Entry 2NYM (X-ray diffraction, 3.60 A resolution); this record covers chains A and B of the 4 polymer chains in the assembly.

== Chain A ==
Name: Protein phosphatase 2
Organism: Homo sapiens
Reference sequence: Q96DH3 (Q96DH3_HUMAN); residue numbers follow UniProt; this construct covers 8-589
Sequence (582 residues; each row starts with the number of its first residue):
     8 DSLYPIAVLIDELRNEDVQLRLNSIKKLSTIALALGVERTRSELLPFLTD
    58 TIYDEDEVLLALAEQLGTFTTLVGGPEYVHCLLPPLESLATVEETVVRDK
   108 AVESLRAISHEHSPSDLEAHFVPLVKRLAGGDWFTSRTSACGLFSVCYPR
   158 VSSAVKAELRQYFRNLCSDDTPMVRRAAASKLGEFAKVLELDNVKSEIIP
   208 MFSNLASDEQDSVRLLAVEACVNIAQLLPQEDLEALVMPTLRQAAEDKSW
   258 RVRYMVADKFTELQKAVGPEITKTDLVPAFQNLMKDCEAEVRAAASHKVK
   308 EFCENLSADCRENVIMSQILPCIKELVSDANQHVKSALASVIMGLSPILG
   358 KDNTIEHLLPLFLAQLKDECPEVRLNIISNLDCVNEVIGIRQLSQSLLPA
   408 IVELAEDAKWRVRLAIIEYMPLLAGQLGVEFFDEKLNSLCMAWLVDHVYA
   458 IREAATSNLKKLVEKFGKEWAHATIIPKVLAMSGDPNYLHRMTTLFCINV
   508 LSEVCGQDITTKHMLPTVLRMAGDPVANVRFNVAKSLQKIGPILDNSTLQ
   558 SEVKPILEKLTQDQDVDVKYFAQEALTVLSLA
Modified positions: Mse180, Mse208, Mse245, Mse262, Mse291, Mse323, Mse350, Mse427, Mse448, Mse489, Mse499, Mse521, Mse528 (selenomethionine; parent Met)
From the paper describing this entry:
  - disease-associated variants - E64D, E64G: decreased binding to Serine/threonine-protein phosphatase 2A 56 kDa regulatory subunit gamma isoform (chain B) (citing earlier work)
  - mutagenesis - P53S, L89P, K331E: unchanged binding to Serine/threonine-protein phosphatase 2A 56 kDa regulatory subunit gamma isoform (chain B)
  - mutagenesis - P53S, K331E, Y456A, Y495A, V533A: unchanged binding to Serine/threonine-protein phosphatase 2A catalytic subunit alpha isoform

== Chain B ==
Name: Serine/threonine-protein phosphatase 2A 56 kDa regulatory subunit gamma isoform
Organism: Homo sapiens
Reference sequence: Q13362 (2A5G_HUMAN); residues 28-415 here correspond to UniProt positions 38-425 (UniProt number = residue number + 10)
Sequence (388 residues; row label = number of the first residue in the row):
    28 QEKLFIQKLRQCCVLFDFVSDPLSDLKWKEVKRAALSEMVEYITHNRNVI
    78 TEPIYPEVVHMFAVNMFRTLPPSSNPTGAEFDPEEDEPTLEAAWPHLQLV
   128 YEFFLRFLESPDFQPNIAKKYIDQKFVLQLLELFDSEDPRERDFLKTTLH
   178 RIYGKFLGLRAYIRKQINNIFYRFIYETEHHNGIAELLEILGSIINGFAL
   228 PLKEEHKIFLLKVLLPLHKVKSLSVYHPQLAYCVVQFLEKDSTLTEPVVM
   278 ALLKYWPKTHSPKEVMFLNELEEILDVIEPSEFVKIMEPLFRQLAKCVSS
   328 PHFQVAERALYYWNNEYIMSLISDNAAKILPIMFPSLYRNSKTHWNKTIH
   378 GLIYNALKLFMEMNQKLFDDCTQQFKAEKLKEKLKMKE
Modified positions: Mse66, Mse88, Mse93, Mse277, Mse293, Mse314, Mse346, Mse360, Mse388, Mse390, Mse413 (selenomethionine; parent Met)

== Interface between chain A and chain B ==
Residue-residue contacts - 24 pairs, chain A then chain B:
  Asp61(A) with Lys281(B), salt bridge
  Glu100(A) with Lys239(B); Tyr282(B)
  Glu101(A) with Lys246(B), salt bridge
  Thr102(A) with Tyr203(B)
  Trp140(A) with Tyr199(B); Lys239(B)
  Phe141(A) with Tyr199(B), hydrophobic
  Asp177(A) with Lys192(B)
  Pro179(A) with Asn196(B)
  Mse180(A) with Asn196(B); Glu204(B)
  Arg183(A) with Arg200(B); Glu204(B), salt bridge
  Glu216(A) with Leu155(B); Tyr189(B)
  Gln217(A) with Glu159(B)
  Ser219(A) with Arg200(B)
  Lys255(A) with Thr96(B)
  Ser256(A) with Thr96(B)
  Trp257(A) with Leu97(B), hydrogen bond (side chain-backbone); Pro98(B); Pro99(B), hydrophobic
  Glu295(A) with Pro99(B)
Other interface residues (no listed pair), chain A (23 interface residues in all): Asp63, Arg105, Thr178, Asp218, Arg258, Glu297
Other interface residues (no listed pair), chain B (18 interface residues in all): Gln193
The authors on this interface:
  - interface residues, chain A: Arg183(A)

== Summary ==
Chain A and chain B form an interface of 23 and 18 residues respectively; the contacts include 1 hydrogen bond
and 3 salt bridges. Polar pairs include Asp61(A)-Lys281(B), Glu101(A)-Lys246(B) and Arg183(A)-Glu204(B). The
paper reports that E64D and E64G of chain A reduce binding to Serine/threonine-protein phosphatase 2A 56 kDa
regulatory subunit gamma isoform (chain B); the interface residue Arg183(A); 8 substitutions were tested in
all.
Here chain A is Protein phosphatase 2 and chain B is Serine/threonine-protein phosphatase 2A 56 kDa regulatory
subunit gamma isoform, both from Homo sapiens. Entry 2NYM (Crystal Structure of Protein Phosphatase 2A (PP2A)
with C-terminus truncated catalytic subunit) was determined by X-ray diffraction (same publication as 2NPP and
2NYL).
